5O4E - chains D and E of the 6 polymer chains in the assembly; structure by X-ray diffraction, 2.15 A resolution.

== Chain D ==
Molecule: Immunoglobulin gamma-1 heavy chain
Source organism: Homo sapiens
UniProt: P0DOX5 (IGG1_HUMAN); the construct has insertions or renumbered stretches relative to UniProt, so the offset changes along the chain: 225-387 = UniProt 227-389; 393-452 = UniProt 390-449
Amino-acid sequence (228 residues; numbered 225 to 452; the number before each row is that of its first residue):
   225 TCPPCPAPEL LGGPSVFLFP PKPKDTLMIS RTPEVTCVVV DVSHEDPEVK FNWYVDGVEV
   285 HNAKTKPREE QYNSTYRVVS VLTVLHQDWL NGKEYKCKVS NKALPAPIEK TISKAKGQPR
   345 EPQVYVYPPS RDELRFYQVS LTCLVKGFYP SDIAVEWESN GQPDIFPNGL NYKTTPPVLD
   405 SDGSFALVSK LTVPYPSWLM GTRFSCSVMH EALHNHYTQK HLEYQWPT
Unresolved in the structure: 225-236, 451-452
Differences from the reference sequence: engineered mutation Val350 (Thr352 in P0DOX5), Tyr351 (Leu353 in P0DOX5), Arg359 (Thr361 in P0DOX5), Phe360 (Lys362 in P0DOX5), Tyr361 (Asn363 in P0DOX5), Gly393 (Glu390 in P0DOX5), Leu394 (Asn391 in P0DOX5), Ala410 (Phe407 in P0DOX5), Val412 (Tyr409 in P0DOX5), Pro418 (Asp415 in P0DOX5), Tyr419 (Lys416 in P0DOX5), Pro420 (Ser417 in P0DOX5), Ser421 (Arg418 in P0DOX5), Leu423 (Gln420 in P0DOX5), Met424 (Gln421 in P0DOX5), Thr426 (Asn423 in P0DOX5), Arg427 (Val424 in P0DOX5), His445 (Ser442 in P0DOX5), Glu447 (Ser444 in P0DOX5), Tyr448 (Leu445 in P0DOX5), Gln449 (Ser446 in P0DOX5), Trp450 (Pro447 in P0DOX5), Pro451 (Gly448 in P0DOX5), Thr452 (Lys449 in P0DOX5); insertion (388-392)
Swiss-Prot annotation at these positions:
  - glycosylation: Asn297 (N-linked (GlcNAc...) (complex) asparagine)
Disulfides: Cys261-Cys321, Cys367-Cys430
Covalent attachments: glycan linked to Asn297

== Chain E ==
Molecule: Vascular endothelial growth factor A
Source organism: Homo sapiens
UniProt: P15692 (VEGFA_HUMAN); residues 13-108 here correspond to UniProt positions 39-134 (UniProt number = residue number + 26)
Amino-acid sequence (96 residues; numbered 13 to 108; the number before each row is that of its first residue):
    13 MVVKFMDVYQ RSYCHPIETL VDIFQEYPDE IEYIFKPSCV PLMRCGGCCN DEGLECVPTE
    73 ESNITMQIMR IKPHQGQHIG EMSFLQHNKC ECRPKK
Unresolved in the structure: 108
Differences from the reference sequence: engineered mutation Met13 (Glu39 in P15692)
Disulfides: Cys26-Cys68, Cys57-Cys102, Cys61-Cys104

== How chain D and chain E interact ==
Residue-residue contacts (20; chain D residue first):
  Arg355(D) with Asp63(E), salt bridge
  Leu358(D) with Asn62(E), hydrogen bond (backbone-side chain); Leu66(E)
  Arg359(D) with Tyr25(E); Leu66(E); Cys104(E)
  Phe360(D) with Tyr25(E); Asn62(E), hydrogen bond (backbone-side chain)
  Tyr361(D) with Tyr21(E), hydrophobic; Gln22(E); Tyr25(E), hydrophobic
  Ile389(D) with Met18(E), hydrophobic
  Tyr419(D) with Tyr21(E); Asn62(E), hydrogen bond (side chain-backbone)
  Pro420(D) with Phe17(E); Met18(E); Tyr21(E), hydrophobic
  Ser421(D) with Met18(E)
  Met424(D) with Phe17(E), hydrophobic; Met18(E), hydrophobic
Also at the interface, not in a pair above, chain D (11 interface residues in all): Leu423

== Summary ==
Chain D and chain E form an interface of 11 and 9 residues respectively; the contacts include 3 hydrogen bonds
and 1 salt bridge. Among the polar pairs are Arg355(D)-Asp63(E), Leu358(D)-Asn62(E) and Phe360(D)-Asn62(E).
Chain D is Immunoglobulin gamma-1 heavy chain and chain E is Vascular endothelial growth factor A, both from
Homo sapiens; the structure, Crystal structure of VEGF in complex with heterodimeric Fcab JanusCT6, was
determined by X-ray diffraction together with 5K64 and 5K65 from the same study.
